Entry 5TS0 (X-ray diffraction, 2.85 A resolution); this record covers chains H and I of the 28 polymer chains in the assembly.

Chain H (and I):
Protein: Proteasome subunit beta
Source organism: Mycobacterium tuberculosis
Notes: EC 3.4.25.1; chain I of this document is another copy of the same molecule, construct and numbering; everything in this record applies to it too
Reference sequence: A5U4D6 (PSB_MYCTA); residues 1-234 here correspond to UniProt positions 58-291 (UniProt number = residue number + 57)
Chain sequence (240 residues; numbered 1 to 240; the number before each row is that of its first residue):
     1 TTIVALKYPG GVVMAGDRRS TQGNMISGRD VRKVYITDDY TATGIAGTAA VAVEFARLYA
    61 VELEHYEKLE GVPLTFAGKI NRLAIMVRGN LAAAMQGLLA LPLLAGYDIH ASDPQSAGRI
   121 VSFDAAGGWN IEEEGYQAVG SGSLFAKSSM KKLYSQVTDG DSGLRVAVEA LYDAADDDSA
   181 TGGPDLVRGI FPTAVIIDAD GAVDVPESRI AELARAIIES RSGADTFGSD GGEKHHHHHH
Unresolved in the structure: 223-240
Sequence notes: expression tag (235-240)
Ligand contacts:
  - 7J1 ((2S)-N-{(2S)-3-methoxy-1-[(naphthalen-1-ylmethyl)amino]-1-oxopropan-2-yl}-4-oxo-2-[(3-phenylpropanoyl)amino]-4-(1H-pyrrol-1-yl)butanamide (non-preferred name)), molecule 1: Thr-1, Arg-19, Ser-20, Thr-21, Gln-22, Ser-27, Val-31, Arg-32, Lys-33, Tyr-35, Ile-45, Gly-47, Thr-48, Ala-49, Ala-52, Val-53, Leu-98
  - 7J1, molecule 2: Leu-91, Met-95, Ser-122, Asp-124, Ala-125, Ala-126, Gly-128, Trp-129, Asn-130
Swiss-Prot annotation at these positions:
  - active site: Thr-1 (Nucleophile)
Reported in the primary citation:
  - binding site for 7J1: Ser-20, Thr-21, Gln-22, Ser-27, Gly-47, Ala-49, Leu-91, Met-95, Leu-98, Asp-124, Ala-125, Ala-126
  - catalytic residues: Thr-1 (citing earlier work)
  - specificity-determining residues: Ser-20, Gln-22, Ser-27, Ala-125 (proposed by the authors, not directly observed)

How chain H and chain I interact:
Contacting residue pairs - 9 pairs, chain H then chain I:
  Asp-30(H) with Glu-133(I)
  Ala-50(H) with Arg-88(I); Ala-126(I); Gly-128(I)
  Val-51(H) with Arg-88(I)
  Glu-54(H) with Arg-88(I), salt bridge
  Arg-57(H) with Asn-81(I), hydrogen bond
  Leu-98(H) with Leu-91(I), hydrophobic
  Arg-188(H) with Glu-134(I), salt bridge
Interface residues without a listed pair, chain H (10 interface residues in all): Gln-22, Met-25, Arg-29
Interface residues without a listed pair, chain I (10 interface residues in all): Asp-124, Gly-127, Leu-144

In short:
The chain H/chain I interface involves 10 residues from each chain, with 1 hydrogen bond and 2 salt bridges.
Among the polar pairs are Glu-54(H)/Arg-88(I), Arg-188(H)/Glu-134(I) and Arg-57(H)/Asn-81(I). Bound to chain
H: compound 7J1. From the paper: the catalytic residue Thr-1(H); a binding site for 7J1 at Ser-20(H),
Thr-21(H) and Gln-22(H) among others.
Both chains are Proteasome subunit beta (Mycobacterium tuberculosis). Entry 5TS0 (Structure of Mycobacterium
tuberculosis proteasome in complex with N,C-capped dipeptide PKS2208) was determined by X-ray diffraction,
deposited together with 5THO, 5TRG, 5TRR, 5TRS and 5TRY.
